PDB entry 7B9Y | X-ray diffraction, 1.35 A resolution | chain A

[Chain A]
Name: Peptidyl-prolyl cis-trans isomerase FKBP5
From: Homo sapiens
Notes: EC 5.2.1.8
UniProt: Q13451 (FKBP5_HUMAN); residue numbers follow UniProt; this construct covers 16-140
Sequence (130 residues; row label = number of the first residue in the row):
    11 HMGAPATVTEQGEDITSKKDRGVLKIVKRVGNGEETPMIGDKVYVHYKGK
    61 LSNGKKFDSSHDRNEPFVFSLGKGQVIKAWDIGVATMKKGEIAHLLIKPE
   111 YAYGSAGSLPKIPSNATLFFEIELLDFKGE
Not modelled in the structure: 11-12
Differences from the reference sequence: expression tag (11-15); engineered mutation Thr19 (Ala in Q13451), Ala103 (Cys in Q13451), Ile107 (Cys in Q13451)
Ligand contacts: T5B (2-cyclohexyl-12-[2-(3,4-dimethoxyphenyl)ethyl]-20,21-dihydroxy-25,26-dimethoxy-11,18,23-trioxa-4-azatetracyclo[22.3.1.113,17.04,9]nonacosa-1(27),13(29),14,16,24(28),25-hexaene-3,10-dione): Tyr57, Gly59, Lys60, Leu61, Lys66, Phe67, Asp68, Phe77, Gly84, Gln85, Val86, Ile87, Trp90, Ala112, Tyr113, Ser118, Lys121, Ile122, Leu128, Phe130

[Summary]
Chain A binds compound T5B.
Chain A is Peptidyl-prolyl cis-trans isomerase FKBP5 (Homo sapiens); the structure, Structure of the FKBP51FK1
domain in complex with the macrocyclic SAFit analogue 64a, was determined by X-ray diffraction (same
publication as 7A6W, 7A6X, 7AWX, 7B9Z and 7BA0).
